PDB entry 7B4V | X-ray diffraction, 1.40 A resolution | chains C and D

Chain C:
Protein: Broadly neutralizing DARPin bnD.2
From: synthetic construct
Notes: antibody fragment or engineered binder
Amino-acid sequence (132 residues; each row starts with the number of its first residue):
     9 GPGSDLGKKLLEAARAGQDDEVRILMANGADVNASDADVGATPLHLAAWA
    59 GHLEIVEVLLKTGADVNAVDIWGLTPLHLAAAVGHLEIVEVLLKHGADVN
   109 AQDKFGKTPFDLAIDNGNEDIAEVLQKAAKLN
Disordered / not traced: 9-12, 139-140
Metal / ion sites: Mg2+: Gly125, Glu127

Chain D:
Protein: HIV-1 envelope variable loop 3 crown mimetic peptide V3-IF (BG505)
Amino-acid sequence (15 residues; each row starts with the number of its first residue):
     1 KSIRIGPGQAFYAPP
Modified positions: Pro14 (D-proline; DPR)

Chain C / chain D interface:
Pairs across the interface (28):
  Arg23(C) with Phe11(D), hydrogen bond (side chain-backbone); Tyr12(D), hydrogen bond (side chain-backbone)
  Asp44(C) with Phe11(D)
  Val47(C) with Phe11(D), hydrophobic
  Ala49(C) with Phe11(D), hydrophobic; Tyr12(D)
  His53(C) with Tyr12(D)
  Leu54(C) with Phe11(D), hydrophobic; Tyr12(D), hydrophobic
  Trp57(C) with Ile3(D), hydrophobic; Tyr12(D), hydrogen bond (side chain-backbone); Pro15(D), hydrophobic
  Asp78(C) with Tyr12(D), hydrogen bond
  Trp80(C) with Pro7(D); Gly8(D); Phe11(D), hydrophobic
  Leu82(C) with Ile5(D), hydrophobic
  Leu87(C) with Ile5(D), hydrophobic; Tyr12(D)
  Ala90(C) with Ile3(D); Ile5(D), hydrophobic
  Val91(C) with Ile3(D), hydrophobic
  Phe113(C) with Pro7(D)
  Leu120(C) with Arg4(D); Ile5(D), hydrophobic
  Asp123(C) with Arg4(D), salt bridge
  Asn124(C) with Ile3(D); Arg4(D), hydrogen bond (side chain-backbone)
Interface residues without a listed pair, chain C (18 interface residues in all): Lys16
Interface residues without a listed pair, chain D (10 interface residues in all): Ser2, Ala13

Overview:
Chain C and chain D form an interface of 18 and 10 residues respectively, with 5 hydrogen bonds and 1 salt
bridge. Polar pairs include Asp123(C)-Arg4(D), Arg23(C)-Phe11(D) and Arg23(C)-Tyr12(D). The Mg2+ site is built
by Gly125(C) and Glu127(C).
Chain C is Broadly neutralizing DARPin bnD.2 (synthetic construct) and chain D is HIV-1 envelope variable loop
3 crown mimetic peptide V3-IF (BG505); the structure, Broadly neutralizing DARPin bnD.2 in complex with the
HIV-1 envelope variable loop 3 crown mimetic peptide ..., was determined by X-ray diffraction together with
7B4T, 7B4U, 7B4W, 7DNE, 7DNF and 7DNG from the same study.
